Entry 4Z3E (X-ray diffraction, 1.80 A resolution); this record covers chain A.

[Chain A]
Name: PapG, lectin domain
Organism: Escherichia coli
Reference sequence: T7DCJ2 (T7DCJ2_ECOLX); residues 0-196 here correspond to UniProt positions 20-216 (UniProt number = residue number + 20)
Amino-acid sequence (198 residues; numbered -1 to 196; the number before each row is that of its first residue; numbers below 1 keep their minus sign (Met-1 is residue -1)):
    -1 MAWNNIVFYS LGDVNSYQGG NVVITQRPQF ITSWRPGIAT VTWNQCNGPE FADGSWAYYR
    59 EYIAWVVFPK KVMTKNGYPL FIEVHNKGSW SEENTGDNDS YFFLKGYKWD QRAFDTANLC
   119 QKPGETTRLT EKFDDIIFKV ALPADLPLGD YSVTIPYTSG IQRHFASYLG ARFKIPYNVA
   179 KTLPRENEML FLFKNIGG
Disordered / not traced: 196
Differences from the reference sequence: expression tag (-1); conflict Gln109 (Glu129 in T7DCJ2)
Cystine bridges: Cys44-Cys118

[Overview]
Chain A is PapG, lectin domain (Escherichia coli); the structure, Crystal structure of the lectin domain of
PapG from E. coli BI47 in complex with SSEA4 ..., was determined by X-ray diffraction together with 4Z3F,
4Z3G, 4Z3H, 4Z3I and 4Z3J from the same study.
